PDB entry 3QX3 | X-ray diffraction, 2.16 A resolution | chains A and B of the 6 polymer chains in the assembly

Chain A (and B):
Name: DNA topoisomerase 2-beta
Organism: Homo sapiens
Notes: EC 5.99.1.3; fragment: hTOP2beta cleavage core; chain B of this document is another copy of the same molecule, construct and numbering; everything in this record applies to it too
Reference sequence: Q02880 (TOP2B_HUMAN); residues 445-1201 here correspond to UniProt positions 450-1206 (UniProt number = residue number + 5)
Chain sequence (803 residues; row label = number of the first residue in the row):
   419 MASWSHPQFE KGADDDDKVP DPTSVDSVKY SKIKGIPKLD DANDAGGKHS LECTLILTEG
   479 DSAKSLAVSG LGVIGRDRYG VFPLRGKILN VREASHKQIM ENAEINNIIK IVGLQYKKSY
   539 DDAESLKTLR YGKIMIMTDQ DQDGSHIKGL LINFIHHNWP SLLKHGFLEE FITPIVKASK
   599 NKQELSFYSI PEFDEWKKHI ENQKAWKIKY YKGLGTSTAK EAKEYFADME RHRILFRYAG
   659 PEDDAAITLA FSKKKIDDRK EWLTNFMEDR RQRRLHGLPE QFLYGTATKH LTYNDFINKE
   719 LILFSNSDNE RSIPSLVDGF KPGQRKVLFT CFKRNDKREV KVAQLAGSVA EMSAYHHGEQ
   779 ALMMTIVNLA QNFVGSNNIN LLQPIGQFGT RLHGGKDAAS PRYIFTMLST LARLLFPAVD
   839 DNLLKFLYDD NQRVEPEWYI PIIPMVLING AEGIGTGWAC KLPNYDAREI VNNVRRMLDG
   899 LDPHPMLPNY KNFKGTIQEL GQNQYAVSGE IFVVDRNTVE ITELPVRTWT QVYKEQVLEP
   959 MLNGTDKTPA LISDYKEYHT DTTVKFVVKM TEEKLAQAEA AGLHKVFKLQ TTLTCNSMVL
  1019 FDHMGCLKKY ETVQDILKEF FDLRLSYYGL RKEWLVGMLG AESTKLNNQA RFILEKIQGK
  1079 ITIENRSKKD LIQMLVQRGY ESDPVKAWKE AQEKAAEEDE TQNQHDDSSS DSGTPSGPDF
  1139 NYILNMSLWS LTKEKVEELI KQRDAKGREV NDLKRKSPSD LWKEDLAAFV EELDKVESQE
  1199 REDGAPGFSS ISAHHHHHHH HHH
Disordered / not traced: 419-451, 592-637, 697-706, 1112-1134, 1202-1221 (chain B: 419-448, 593-636, 696-705, 963-966, 1111-1134, 1202-1221)
Construct notes: expression tag (419-444, 1202-1221)
Metal / ion sites: Mg2+: Asp557, Asp559
Small-molecule neighbours: Etoposide (EVP; (5S,5aR,8aR,9R)-9-(4-hydroxy-3,5-dimethoxyphenyl)-8-oxo-5,5a,6,8,8a,9-hexahydrofuro[3',4':6,7]naphtho[2,3-d][1,3]dioxol -5-yl 4,6-O-[(1R)-ethylidene]-beta-D-glucopyranoside): Glu477, Gly478, Asp479, Leu502, Arg503, Gly504, Gln778, Met782
Curated features (UniProtKB/Swiss-Prot):
  - region: Lys1006 to Ser1015 (Interaction with DNA)
  - motif: Glu1029 to Phe1039 (Nuclear export signal)
  - active site: Tyr821 (O-(5'-phospho-DNA)-tyrosine intermediate)
  - binding site (Mg(2+)): Glu477, Asp557, Asp559
  - site: Lys505 (Interaction with DNA), Asn508 (Interaction with DNA), Arg677 (Interaction with DNA), Lys678 (Interaction with DNA), Lys739 (Interaction with DNA), Tyr773 (Interaction with DNA), Arg820 (Transition state stabilizer), Ile872 (Important for DNA bending), Trp947 (Interaction with DNA)
  - cross-link (Glycyl lysine isopeptide (Lys-Gly)): Lys595 (interchain with G-Cter in SUMO2), Lys600 (interchain with G-Cter in SUMO2), Lys630 (interchain with G-Cter in SUMO2), Lys638 (interchain with G-Cter in SUMO2), Lys641 (interchain with G-Cter in SUMO2), Lys671 (interchain with G-Cter in SUMO2), Lys707 (interchain with G-Cter in SUMO2), Lys1087 (interchain with G-Cter in SUMO2)

How chain A and chain B interact:
Pairs across the interface - 71 pairs, chain A then chain B:
  Lys638(A) with Asp979(B)
  Arg756(A) with Glu769(B), salt bridge
  Lys759(A) with Glu777(B), salt bridge
  Gln762(A) with Gln762(B), hydrogen bond (side chain-backbone); Gly765(B); Ser766(B)
  Gly765(A) with Gln762(B), hydrogen bond (backbone-side chain)
  Ser766(A) with Gln762(B)
  Glu769(A) with Gln762(B)
  Glu777(A) with Lys759(B), salt bridge; Gln762(B); Arg820(B), salt bridge
  Gln778(A) with Arg820(B)
  Met781(A) with Arg820(B)
  Arg820(A) with Glu777(B), salt bridge; Gln778(B); Met781(B); Arg820(B)
  Phe1070(A) with Leu1146(B), hydrophobic
  Lys1074(A) with Glu1082(B), salt bridge
  Ile1075(A) with Glu1082(B); Asn1083(B)
  Ile1081(A) with Leu1146(B); Leu1149(B)
  Glu1082(A) with Lys1074(B), salt bridge; Ile1075(B); Glu1082(B); Leu1149(B)
  Asn1083(A) with Ile1075(B); Leu1149(B), hydrogen bond (backbone-backbone); Lys1151(B), hydrogen bond (backbone-side chain)
  Arg1084(A) with Thr1150(B); Lys1151(B), hydrogen bond (backbone-backbone)
  Ser1085(A) with Lys1151(B); Glu1152(B)
  Lys1086(A) with Trp1147(B); Glu1152(B), hydrogen bond (backbone-side chain)
  Leu1089(A) with Thr1150(B)
  Asn1139(A) with Trp1147(B)
  Ile1141(A) with Leu1146(B)
  Leu1142(A) with Ser1145(B); Leu1146(B), hydrogen bond (backbone-backbone); Trp1147(B), hydrogen bond (backbone-backbone)
  Asn1143(A) with Ser1145(B); Trp1147(B), hydrogen bond
  Met1144(A) with Ser1145(B); Leu1146(B), hydrogen bond (backbone-backbone)
  Ser1145(A) with Leu1142(B); Asn1143(B); Met1144(B)
  Leu1146(A) with Phe1070(B), hydrophobic; Ile1081(B); Ile1141(B); Leu1142(B), hydrogen bond (backbone-backbone); Met1144(B), hydrogen bond (backbone-backbone); Leu1146(B), hydrophobic; Leu1149(B), hydrophobic
  Trp1147(A) with Asn1139(B); Leu1142(B), hydrogen bond (backbone-backbone); Asn1143(B), hydrogen bond
  Leu1149(A) with Ile1081(B); Glu1082(B); Asn1083(B), hydrogen bond (backbone-backbone); Leu1146(B), hydrophobic
  Thr1150(A) with Arg1084(B); Leu1089(B)
  Lys1151(A) with Asn1083(B); Arg1084(B), hydrogen bond (backbone-backbone); Ser1085(B)
  Glu1152(A) with Ser1085(B), hydrogen bond; Lys1086(B), hydrogen bond (side chain-backbone)
Interface residues without a listed pair, chain A (38 interface residues in all): Val491, Lys641, Ala761, Ile1071, Asp1201
Interface residues without a listed pair, chain B (38 interface residues in all): Lys638, Arg756, Ala761, Glu975, His977, Ile1090

Overview:
The chain A/chain B interface involves 38 residues from each chain, with 18 hydrogen bonds and 7 salt bridges.
Polar contacts include Arg756(A)-Glu769(B), Lys759(A)-Glu777(B) and Glu777(A)-Arg820(B). Chain A binds
Etoposide. Curated annotation (UniProt) lists active-site residue Tyr821(A) and 3 Mg2+-binding residues on
chain A.
Both chains are DNA topoisomerase 2-beta (Homo sapiens). Entry 3QX3 (Human topoisomerase IIbeta in complex
with DNA and etoposide) was determined by X-ray diffraction.
